5Q17 - chains A and B; structure by X-ray diffraction, 2.10 A resolution.

== Chain A ==
Molecule: Bile acid receptor
Organism: Homo sapiens
UniProt: Q96RI1 (NR1H4_HUMAN); residues 248-476 here correspond to UniProt positions 258-486 (UniProt number = residue number + 10)
Amino-acid sequence (233 residues; numbered 244 to 476; the number before each row is that of its first residue):
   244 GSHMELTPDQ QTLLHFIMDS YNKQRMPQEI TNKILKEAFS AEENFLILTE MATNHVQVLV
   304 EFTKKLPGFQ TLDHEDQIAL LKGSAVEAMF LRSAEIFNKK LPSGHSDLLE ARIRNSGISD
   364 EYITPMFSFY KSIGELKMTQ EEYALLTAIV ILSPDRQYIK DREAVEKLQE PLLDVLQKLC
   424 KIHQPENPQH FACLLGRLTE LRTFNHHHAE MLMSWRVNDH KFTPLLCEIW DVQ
Not modelled in the structure: 244-245, 458-462, 475-476
Differences from the reference sequence: expression tag (244-247); conflict Ala281 (Glu291 in Q96RI1), Ala354 (Glu364 in Q96RI1)
Small-molecule neighbours: 9MV (4-({5-bromo-2-oxo-1'-[(thiophen-2-yl)sulfonyl]spiro[indole-3,4'-piperidin]-1(2H)-yl}methyl)benzoic acid): Arg268, Met269, Pro270, Leu291, Thr292, Met294, Ala295, Asn297, His298, Val301, Met332, Phe333, Arg335, Ser336, Ile339, Phe340, Leu344, Leu352, Ile356, Ile361, Tyr365, Met369, Tyr373, His451, Trp473
UniProt features mapped onto this chain:
  - binding site (chenodeoxycholate): Arg335, Tyr365, Tyr373, His451
  - modified residue: Thr446 (Phosphothreonine)
  - cross-link: Lys279 (Glycyl lysine isopeptide (Lys-Gly) (interchain with G-Cter in SUMO1))

== Chain B ==
Molecule: Nuclear receptor coactivator peptide SRC2
UniProt: A0A0B6XJZ8 (A0A0B6XJZ8_HUMAN); residues 745-756 here correspond to UniProt positions 7-18 (UniProt number = residue number - 738)
Amino-acid sequence (12 residues; numbered 745 to 756; the number before each row is that of its first residue):
   745 ENALLRYLLD KD

== Chain A / chain B interface ==
Pairs across the interface (24):
  Val303(A) with Leu749(B), hydrophobic; Leu752(B); Leu753(B)
  Glu304(A) with Leu752(B); Lys755(B), salt bridge
  Lys307(A) with Leu752(B), hydrogen bond (side chain-backbone); Leu753(B), hydrogen bond (side chain-backbone); Lys755(B), hydrogen bond (side chain-backbone)
  Phe312(A) with Leu753(B), hydrophobic
  His317(A) with Arg750(B); Leu753(B); Asp754(B), salt bridge
  Glu318(A) with Arg750(B), salt bridge
  Gln320(A) with Leu753(B)
  Ile321(A) with Asn746(B); Leu749(B), hydrophobic; Arg750(B); Leu753(B), hydrophobic
  Leu324(A) with Leu749(B), hydrophobic; Leu753(B), hydrophobic
  Lys325(A) with Asn746(B); Leu749(B)
  Leu468(A) with Leu748(B), hydrophobic
  Ile472(A) with Leu748(B), hydrophobic
Interface residues without a listed pair, chain A (13 interface residues in all): Gln300

== Overview ==
The interface between chain A and chain B involves 13 residues on one side and 8 on the other, with 3 hydrogen
bonds and 3 salt bridges. Polar pairs include Glu304(A)-Lys755(B), His317(A)-Asp754(B) and
Glu318(A)-Arg750(B). Ligands of chain A: compound 9MV.
Chain A is Bile acid receptor (Homo sapiens) and chain B is Nuclear receptor coactivator peptide SRC2; the
structure, Ligand binding to FARNESOID-X-RECEPTOR, was determined by X-ray diffraction together with 5Q0I,
5Q0J, 5Q0K, 5Q0L, 5Q0M, 5Q0N and 30 further entries from the same study.
